PDB entry 7Z16 | electron microscopy, 2.09 A resolution | chains J and L of the 12 polymer chains in the assembly

== Chain J ==
Name: Putative phosphonates utilization ATP-binding protein PhnK
Source organism: Escherichia coli
UniProtKB: P16678 (PHNK_ECOLI); residue numbers follow UniProt; this construct covers 1-252
Chain sequence (291 residues; row label = number of the first residue in the row):
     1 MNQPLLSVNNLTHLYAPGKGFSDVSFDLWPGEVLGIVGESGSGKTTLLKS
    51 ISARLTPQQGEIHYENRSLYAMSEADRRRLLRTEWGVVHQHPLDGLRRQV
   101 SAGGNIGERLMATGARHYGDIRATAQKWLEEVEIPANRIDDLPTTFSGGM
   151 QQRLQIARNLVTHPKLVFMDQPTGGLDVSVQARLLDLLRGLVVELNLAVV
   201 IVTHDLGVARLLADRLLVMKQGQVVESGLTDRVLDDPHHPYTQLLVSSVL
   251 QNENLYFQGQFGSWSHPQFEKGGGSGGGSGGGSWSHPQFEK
Not modelled in the structure: 1-2, 253-291
Differences from the reference sequence: engineered mutation Gln171 (Glu in P16678); expression tag (253-291)
Ion coordination: Mg2+: Thr45 (together with AMP-PNP)
Small-molecule neighbours:
  - AMP-PNP (ANP; phosphoaminophosphonic acid-adenylate ester), molecule 1: Tyr15, Lys19, Gly20, Glu39, Ser40, Gly41, Ser42, Gly43, Lys44, Thr45, Thr46, Gln90, Gln171, His204
  - AMP-PNP (ANP), molecule 2: Arg138, Thr144, Thr145, Phe146, Ser147, Gly148, Gly149, Met150, Gly175
UniProt features mapped onto this chain:
  - binding site (ATP): Gly38 to Thr45
Reported in the primary citation:
  - catalytic residues: Tyr15, Gln90, Asp170, His204 (proposed by the authors, not directly observed)
  - mutagenesis - R78A/R82A: abolished growth

== Chain L ==
Name: Alpha-D-ribose 1-methylphosphonate 5-triphosphate synthase subunit PhnL
Source organism: Escherichia coli
Notes: EC 2.7.8.37
UniProtKB: P16679 (PHNL_ECOLI); residue numbers follow UniProt; this construct covers 1-226
Chain sequence (226 residues; row label = number of the first residue in the row):
     1 MINVQNVSKTFILHQQNGVRLPVLNRASLTVNAGECVVLHGHSGSGKSTL
    51 LRSLYANYLPDEGQIQIKHGDEWVDLVTAPARKVVEIRKTTVGWVSQFLR
   101 VIPRISALEVVMQPLLDTGVPREACAAKAARLLTRLNVPERLWHLAPSTF
   151 SGGEQQRVNIARGFIVDYPILLLDEPTASLDAKNSAAVVELIREAKTRGA
   201 AIVGIFHDEAVRNDVADRLHPMGASS
Not modelled in the structure: 225-226
Reported in the primary citation:
  - mutagenesis - E175Q: abolished growth in response to phosphonate
  - catalytic residues: Glu175

== How chain J and chain L interact ==
Residue-residue contacts (37):
  Trp29(J) - Arg82(L)
  Pro30(J) - Arg82(L)
  Glu32(J) - Arg82(L)
  Glu133(J) - Arg104(L)  salt bridge
  Ser179(J) - Arg104(L)  hydrogen bond
  Ala182(J) - Ile102(L)
  Ala182(J) - Pro103(L)
  Ala182(J) - Arg104(L)
  Arg183(J) - Arg104(L)
  Leu185(J) - Ile102(L)
  Asp186(J) - Ile102(L)
  Asp186(J) - Ile105(L)
  Arg210(J) - Arg100(L)
  Leu211(J) - Arg100(L)
  Leu211(J) - Val101(L)
  Arg215(J) - Ala81(L)
  Leu229(J) - Val84(L)  hydrophobic
  Leu229(J) - Val85(L)  hydrophobic
  Leu229(J) - Arg88(L)
  Asp231(J) - Asn57(L)  hydrogen bond (backbone-side chain)
  Asp231(J) - Arg88(L)  salt bridge
  Arg232(J) - Ala56(L)
  Arg232(J) - Asn57(L)
  Arg232(J) - Leu59(L)
  Asp235(J) - Arg52(L)  salt bridge
  Asp235(J) - Asn57(L)  hydrogen bond
  Asp236(J) - Lys9(L)  salt bridge
  Asp236(J) - Asn57(L)
  Asp236(J) - Tyr58(L)
  Asp236(J) - Leu59(L)  hydrogen bond (side chain-backbone)
  His238(J) - His14(L)
  His238(J) - Leu59(L)
  Pro240(J) - His14(L)
  Gln243(J) - Ile12(L)  hydrogen bond (side chain-backbone)
  Gln243(J) - His14(L)  hydrogen bond
  Leu244(J) - Gln15(L)
  Ser247(J) - Gln15(L)
Interface residues without a listed pair, chain J (25 interface residues in all): Val180, Arg189, Asp214
Interface residues without a listed pair, chain L (21 interface residues in all): Phe11

== Overview ==
Chain J and chain L form an interface of 25 and 21 residues respectively, with 6 hydrogen bonds and 4 salt
bridges. Polar pairs include Glu133(J)-Arg104(L), Asp231(J)-Arg88(L) and Asp235(J)-Arg52(L). Chain J binds
AMP-PNP. The paper reports catalytic residues Tyr15(J), Gln90(J) and Glu175(L) among others; R78A/R82A of
chain J abolish growth.
Here chain J is Putative phosphonates utilization ATP-binding protein PhnK and chain L is Alpha-D-ribose
1-methylphosphonate 5-triphosphate synthase subunit PhnL, both from Escherichia coli. Entry 7Z16 (E. coli C-P
lyase bound to PhnK/PhnL dual ABC dimer with AMPPNP and PhnK E171Q mutation) was determined by electron
microscopy (same publication as 7Z15, 7Z17, 7Z18 and 7Z19).
